Entry 7MQO (electron microscopy, 3.40 A resolution); this record covers chains A and B of the 6 polymer chains in the assembly.

[Chain A]
Molecule: Insulin A chain
UniProtKB: P01308 (INS_HUMAN); residues 1-21 here correspond to UniProt positions 90-110 (UniProt number = residue number + 89)
Chain sequence (24 residues; row label = number of the first residue in the row):
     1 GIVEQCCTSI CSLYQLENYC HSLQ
Disulfide bonds: Cys-6/Cys-11
Sequence notes: engineered mutation His-21 (Asn110 in P01308); insertion (22-24)

[Chain B]
Molecule: Insulin B chain
Notes: engineered mutation(s): H10E, G20L
UniProtKB: P01308 (INS_HUMAN); residues 1-22 here correspond to UniProt positions 25-46 (UniProt number = residue number + 24)
Chain sequence (22 residues; each row starts with the number of its first residue):
     1 FVNQHLCGSE LVEALYLVCL ER
Not modelled in the structure: 1-2, 21-22
Sequence notes: conflict Glu-10 (His34 in P01308), Leu-20 (Gly44 in P01308)

[Interface between chain A and chain B]
Pairs across the interface (20):
  Ile-2(A) with Leu-11(B), hydrophobic; Leu-15(B), hydrophobic
  Cys-6(A) with His-5(B); Leu-6(B), hydrogen bond (backbone-backbone); Leu-11(B), hydrophobic
  Cys-7(A) with His-5(B), hydrogen bond (backbone-side chain); Cys-7(B), disulfide
  Thr-8(A) with His-5(B)
  Ser-9(A) with His-5(B), hydrogen bond (backbone-side chain)
  Ile-10(A) with Asn-3(B); His-5(B)
  Leu-16(A) with Leu-15(B), hydrophobic; Val-18(B), hydrophobic
  Glu-17(A) with Val-18(B)
  Tyr-19(A) with Leu-15(B), hydrophobic
  Cys-20(A) with Cys-19(B), disulfide
  Leu-23(A) with Leu-15(B); Tyr-16(B); Cys-19(B), hydrophobic
  Gln-24(A) with Cys-19(B)
Other interface residues (no listed pair), chain A (13 interface residues in all): Leu-13
Disulfides between the chains: Cys-7(A)/Cys-7(B), Cys-20(A)/Cys-19(B)

[In short]
Chain A and chain B form an interface of 13 and 9 residues respectively, with 2 disulfide bonds and 3 hydrogen
bonds. Polar pairs include Cys-7(A)/His-5(B), Ser-9(A)/His-5(B) and Cys-6(A)/Leu-6(B).
Here chain A is Insulin A chain and chain B is Insulin B chain. Entry 7MQO (The insulin receptor ectodomain in
complex with a venom hybrid insulin analog - "head" region) was determined by electron microscopy together
with 7MQR and 7MQS from the same study.
